Entry 9IO5 (electron microscopy, 3.20 A resolution); this record covers chains A and E of the 26 polymer chains in the assembly.

Chain A:
Molecule: G1-ATPase subunit beta
Source organism: Mycoplasma mobile 163K
Notes: EC 3.6.3.14
UniProt: Q6KIC3 (Q6KIC3_MYCM1); residue numbers follow UniProt; this construct covers 1-784
Sequence (784 residues; numbered 1 to 784; the number before each row is that of its first residue):
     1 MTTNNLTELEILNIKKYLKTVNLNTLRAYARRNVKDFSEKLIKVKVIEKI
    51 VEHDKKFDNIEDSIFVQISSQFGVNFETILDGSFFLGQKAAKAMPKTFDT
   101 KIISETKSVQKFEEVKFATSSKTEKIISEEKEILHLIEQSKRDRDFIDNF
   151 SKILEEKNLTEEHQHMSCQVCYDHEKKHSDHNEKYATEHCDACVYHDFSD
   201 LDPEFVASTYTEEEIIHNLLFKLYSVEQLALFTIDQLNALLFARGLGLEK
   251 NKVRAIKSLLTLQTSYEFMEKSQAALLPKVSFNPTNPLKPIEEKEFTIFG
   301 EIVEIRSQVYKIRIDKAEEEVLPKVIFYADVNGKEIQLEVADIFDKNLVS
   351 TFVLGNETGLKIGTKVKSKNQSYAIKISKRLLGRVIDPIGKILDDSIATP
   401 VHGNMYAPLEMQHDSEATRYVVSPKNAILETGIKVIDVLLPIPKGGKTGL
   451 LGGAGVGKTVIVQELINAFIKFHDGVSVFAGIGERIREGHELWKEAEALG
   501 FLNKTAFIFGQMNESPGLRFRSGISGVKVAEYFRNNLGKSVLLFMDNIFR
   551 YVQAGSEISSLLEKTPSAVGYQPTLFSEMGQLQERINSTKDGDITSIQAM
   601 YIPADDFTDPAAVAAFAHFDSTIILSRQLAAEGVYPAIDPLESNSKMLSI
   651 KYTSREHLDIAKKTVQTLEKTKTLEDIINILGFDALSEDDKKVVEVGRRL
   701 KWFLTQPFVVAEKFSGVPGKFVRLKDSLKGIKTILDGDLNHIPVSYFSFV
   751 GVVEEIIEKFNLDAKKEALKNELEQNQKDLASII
Not modelled in the structure: 1-280, 779-784

Chain E:
Molecule: G1-ATPase subunit alpha
Source organism: Mycoplasma mobile 163K
Notes: EC 3.6.3.14
UniProt: Q6KIC4 (Q6KIC4_MYCM1); residues 1-528 here = UniProt positions 1-528
Sequence (528 residues; row label = number of the first residue in the row):
     1 MKNLKITAIKDNLIFVEGEHQFSFLEIIKFSDKVEGVVLKANDRSAIVAI
    51 LNEDKDLNLTVGSLAEATGELYKIPIYDNYLGSIINVLGESLVKQYERTN
   101 VALDKKYVFTEAQPIFTRSAVNEPLVTGITVVDGVLPVGRGQKELIIGDR
   151 GTGKTAIALNAMLAQENTDVINIFIAIGKKRDEIVEIYGTFKKHNILHKS
   201 IIVSAASDDAVAARYLAPYAGMAIAEFFQQIGKDVLVVMDDLTNHADAYR
   251 ELSLLAGIAPAREAYPGDIFYVHSSLLERGGKYGPEFGGGSITILPIAQT
   301 LAGDISGYIPTNLISITDGQIYTSAKLFNEGTRPAIDVNLSVSRLGSAAQ
   351 SKFMAFASSGLKKIYTEYKYLKRLSSFSSKISNRDLETLQKGKAFESLID
   401 QAEYEVIDYETSAILFLLLKKGFLNFYTEKTEALKVIIGVIKVFLAKDVL
   451 GRKMRAILVEHGIDSIVWNLYLNHMILPLLKYHLLSELQYLATNREFIKK
   501 FKDIRNDGRILLAYERKGYERGIAYDYK

Chain A / chain E interface:
Pairs across the interface (71):
  E320(A) - T60(E)
  E320(A) - V61(E)
  V321(A) - T60(E)
  L322(A) - N58(E)
  L322(A) - L59(E)
  L322(A) - T60(E)
  D342(A) - I9(E)
  D342(A) - K10(E)
  D342(A) - D11(E)
  I343(A) - A8(E)
  I343(A) - I9(E)  hydrogen bond (backbone-backbone)
  I343(A) - V61(E)  hydrophobic
  F344(A) - T7(E)
  F344(A) - A8(E)
  D345(A) - V61(E)
  K346(A) - V61(E)
  M411(A) - K55(E)  hydrogen bond (backbone-side chain)
  H413(A) - K55(E)
  E416(A) - N86(E)  hydrogen bond
  E416(A) - L92(E)
  E416(A) - D209(E)
  A417(A) - L92(E)
  R419(A) - R181(E)
  R419(A) - D208(E)  salt bridge
  Y420(A) - L92(E)  hydrophobic
  Y420(A) - V93(E)  hydrophobic
  Y420(A) - R181(E)
  Y420(A) - V185(E)
  Y420(A) - S204(E)  hydrogen bond
  V422(A) - V185(E)  hydrophobic
  K564(A) - D11(E)  salt bridge
  T565(A) - L254(E)
  P566(A) - L254(E)
  S567(A) - R250(E)
  S567(A) - L254(E)
  A568(A) - A264(E)
  P573(A) - E251(E)
  T574(A) - E251(E)
  T574(A) - L255(E)
  F576(A) - D247(E)
  S577(A) - R214(E)  hydrogen bond
  S577(A) - E251(E)  hydrogen bond
  G580(A) - S207(E)
  G580(A) - D208(E)
  Q581(A) - D208(E)
  E584(A) - K180(E)
  E584(A) - R181(E)  salt bridge
  E584(A) - S207(E)  hydrogen bond
  E584(A) - D208(E)
  T608(A) - L301(E)
  V613(A) - L301(E)  hydrophobic
  F616(A) - R150(E)
  A617(A) - K180(E)
  H618(A) - K180(E)
  H618(A) - S207(E)
  D620(A) - K180(E)  salt bridge
  I624(A) - R150(E)
  L641(A) - N329(E)  hydrogen bond (backbone-side chain)
  E642(A) - R150(E)  hydrogen bond (backbone-side chain)
  N644(A) - R150(E)
  S649(A) - E403(E)
  K662(A) - G331(E)
  K662(A) - R333(E)
  V665(A) - N329(E)
  Q666(A) - N329(E)
  Q666(A) - E330(E)
  E669(A) - N329(E)
  L674(A) - S376(E)
  I677(A) - S376(E)
  I677(A) - F377(E)  hydrophobic
  D690(A) - S376(E)  hydrogen bond
Also at the interface, not in a pair above, chain A (50 interface residues in all): P323, F619, K646, K651, L681
Also at the interface, not in a pair above, chain E (46 interface residues in all): S91, G151, D182, I184, A206, P260, E263, Q299, K326, Y404

Overview:
The interface between chain A and chain E involves 50 residues on one side and 46 on the other; the contacts
include 10 hydrogen bonds and 4 salt bridges. Polar contacts include R419(A)-D208(E), K564(A)-D11(E) and
E584(A)-R181(E).
Chain A is G1-ATPase subunit beta and chain E is G1-ATPase subunit alpha, both from Mycoplasma mobile 163K;
the structure, Cryo-EM structure of G1-ATPase dimer from Mycoplasma mobile gliding machinery, was determined
by electron microscopy.
